PDB entry 6WG7 | electron microscopy, 8.30 A resolution (very low resolution: no residue pairs are listed; an interface is given only as per-side residue counts) | chains A and F of the 8 polymer chains in the assembly

Chain A:
Molecule: 35-nt DNA strand
Sequence (35 nucleotides; numbered 1 to 35; the number before each row is that of its first residue):
     1 TTGATCTGGTATAACAGGTATAAAGGTATATCGTT

Chain F:
Name: HTH-type transcriptional repressor NanR
Organism: Escherichia coli
Reference sequence: J7QHT8 (J7QHT8_ECOLX); residues 1-263 here = UniProt positions 1-263
Amino-acid sequence (263 residues; each row starts with the number of its first residue):
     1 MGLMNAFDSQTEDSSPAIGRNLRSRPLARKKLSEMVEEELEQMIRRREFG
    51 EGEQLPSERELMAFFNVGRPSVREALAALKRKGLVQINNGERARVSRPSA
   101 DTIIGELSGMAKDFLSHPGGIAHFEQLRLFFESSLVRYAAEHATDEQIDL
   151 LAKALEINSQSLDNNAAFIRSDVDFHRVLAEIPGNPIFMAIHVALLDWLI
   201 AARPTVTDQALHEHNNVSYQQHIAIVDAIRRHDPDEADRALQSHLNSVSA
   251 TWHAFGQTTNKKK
Unresolved in the structure: 1-20, 249-263

How chain A and chain F interact:
At this resolution (8 A) residue pairs are not listed: 8 residues of chain A and 14 of chain F lie at the interface.

Summary:
The interface between chain A and chain F involves 8 residues on one side and 14 on the other.
Chain A is a 35-nt DNA strand and chain F is HTH-type transcriptional repressor NanR (Escherichia coli); the
structure, Coordinates of NanR dimer fitted in Hexameric NanR-DNA hetero-complex cryo-EM map, was determined
by electron microscopy, deposited together with 6WFQ.
